PDB entry 1YSD | X-ray diffraction, 1.90 A resolution | chains A and B

== Chain A ==
Molecule: Cytosine deaminase
Source organism: Saccharomyces cerevisiae
Notes: EC 3.5.4.1
UniProtKB: Q12178 (FCY1_YEAST); residue numbers follow UniProt; this construct covers 1-158
Sequence (161 residues; row label = number of the first residue in the row; numbers below 1 keep their minus sign (Gly-2 is residue -2)):
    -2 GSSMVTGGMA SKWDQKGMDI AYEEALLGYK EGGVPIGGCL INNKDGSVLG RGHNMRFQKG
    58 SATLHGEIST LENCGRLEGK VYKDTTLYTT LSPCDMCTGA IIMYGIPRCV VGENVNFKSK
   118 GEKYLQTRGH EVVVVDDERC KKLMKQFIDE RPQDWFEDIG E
Disordered / not traced: -2 to 2
Sequence notes: cloning artifact (-2 to 0); engineered mutation Leu23 (Ala in Q12178), Leu140 (Ile in Q12178)
UniProt features mapped onto this chain:
  - active site: Glu64 (Proton donor)
  - binding site (substrate): Asn51, Asp155
  - binding site (Zn(2+)): His62, Cys91, Cys94
Metal / ion sites: Zn2+: His62, Cys91, Cys94
What the authors report for this chain:
  - mutagenesis - A23L/I140L, A23L, A23L/V108I/I140L, I140L: increased stability
  - mutagenesis - A23L/I140L, A23L/V108I/I140L: unchanged catalytic activity

== Chain B ==
Molecule: Cytosine deaminase
Source organism: Saccharomyces cerevisiae
Notes: EC 3.5.4.1
UniProtKB: Q12178 (FCY1_YEAST); residues 201-358 here correspond to UniProt positions 1-158 (UniProt number = residue number - 200)
Sequence (161 residues; numbered 198 to 358; the number before each row is that of its first residue):
   198 GSSMVTGGMA SKWDQKGMDI AYEEALLGYK EGGVPIGGCL INNKDGSVLG RGHNMRFQKG
   258 SATLHGEIST LENCGRLEGK VYKDTTLYTT LSPCDMCTGA IIMYGIPRCV VGENVNFKSK
   318 GEKYLQTRGH EVVVVDDERC KKLMKQFIDE RPQDWFEDIG E
Sequence notes: cloning artifact (198-200); engineered mutation Leu223 (Ala23 in Q12178), Leu340 (Ile140 in Q12178)
UniProt features mapped onto this chain:
  - active site: Glu264 (Proton donor)
  - binding site (substrate): Asn251, Asp355
  - binding site (Zn(2+)): His262, Cys291, Cys294
Metal / ion sites: Zn2+: His262, Cys291, Cys294; Ca2+: Gly326, Asp346

== How chain A and chain B interact ==
Pairs across the interface - 58 pairs, chain A then chain B:
  Arg53(A) - Arg273(B)
  Arg53(A) - Tyr301(B)  hydrogen bond
  Phe54(A) - Arg273(B)
  Gly57(A) - Arg273(B)
  Ser58(A) - Glu269(B)  hydrogen bond
  Ala59(A) - Glu269(B)  hydrogen bond (backbone-side chain)
  Ala59(A) - Gly272(B)
  Ala59(A) - Tyr279(B)
  Ala59(A) - Tyr301(B)  hydrogen bond (backbone-side chain)
  Thr60(A) - Ile265(B)
  Thr60(A) - Leu268(B)
  Thr60(A) - Glu269(B)  hydrogen bond
  His62(A) - Met300(B)
  Ile65(A) - Thr260(B)
  Leu68(A) - Ala259(B)
  Leu68(A) - Thr260(B)
  Glu69(A) - Ser258(B)  hydrogen bond
  Glu69(A) - Ala259(B)  hydrogen bond (side chain-backbone)
  Glu69(A) - Thr260(B)  hydrogen bond
  Gly72(A) - Ala259(B)
  Arg73(A) - Arg253(B)
  Arg73(A) - Phe254(B)
  Arg73(A) - Gly257(B)
  Arg73(A) - Glu354(B)  salt bridge
  Gly76(A) - Gly357(B)
  Gly76(A) - Glu358(B)  hydrogen bond (backbone-backbone)
  Lys77(A) - Glu358(B)
  Tyr79(A) - Ala259(B)
  Lys80(A) - Gly357(B)  hydrogen bond (side chain-backbone)
  Cys91(A) - Met300(B)  hydrophobic
  Asp92(A) - Gly296(B)
  Asp92(A) - Ile299(B)
  Asp92(A) - Arg325(B)  salt bridge
  Met93(A) - Gly296(B)  hydrogen bond (backbone-backbone)
  Met93(A) - Ala297(B)  hydrophobic
  Gly96(A) - Asp292(B)
  Gly96(A) - Met293(B)  hydrogen bond (backbone-backbone)
  Ala97(A) - Met293(B)
  Ile99(A) - Asp292(B)
  Met100(A) - His262(B)
  Met100(A) - Cys291(B)  hydrophobic
  Met100(A) - Asp355(B)
  Met100(A) - Ile356(B)
  Met100(A) - Gly357(B)
  Tyr101(A) - Arg253(B)  hydrogen bond
  Tyr101(A) - Ala259(B)  hydrogen bond (side chain-backbone)
  Tyr101(A) - Gly357(B)
  Lys117(A) - Arg325(B)
  Tyr121(A) - Tyr321(B)  hydrophobic
  Arg125(A) - Asp292(B)  salt bridge
  Arg125(A) - Lys317(B)
  Glu154(A) - Arg273(B)  salt bridge
  Glu154(A) - Leu274(B)
  Ile156(A) - Met300(B)
  Gly157(A) - Gly276(B)
  Gly157(A) - Lys280(B)  hydrogen bond (backbone-side chain)
  Gly157(A) - Tyr301(B)
  Glu158(A) - Gly276(B)
Also at the interface, not in a pair above, chain A (34 interface residues in all): Leu61, Leu74, Asp155
Also at the interface, not in a pair above, chain B (34 interface residues in all): Leu261, Lys277

== Overview ==
The chain A/chain B interface involves 34 residues from each chain; the contacts include 15 hydrogen bonds and
4 salt bridges. Polar pairs include Arg73(A)-Glu354(B), Asp92(A)-Arg325(B) and Arg125(A)-Asp292(B). From the
paper: A23L/I140L, A23L and A23L/V108I/I140L of chain A, among others, increase stability; A23L/I140L and
A23L/V108I/I140L of chain A leave catalytic activity unchanged.
Chain A and chain B are both Cytosine deaminase (Saccharomyces cerevisiae); the structure, Yeast Cytosine
Deaminase Double Mutant, was determined by X-ray diffraction, deposited together with 1YSB.
